PDB entry 8A6T | electron microscopy, 3.10 A resolution | chains D and E of the 6 polymer chains in the assembly

Chain D:
Protein: Electron bifurcating hydrogenase subunit HydA1
Organism: Thermoanaerobacter kivui
Notes: EC 1.12.1.3
Reference sequence: A0A097ATG3 (A0A097ATG3_THEKI); residue numbers follow UniProt; this construct covers 1-571
Sequence (571 residues; each row starts with the number of its first residue):
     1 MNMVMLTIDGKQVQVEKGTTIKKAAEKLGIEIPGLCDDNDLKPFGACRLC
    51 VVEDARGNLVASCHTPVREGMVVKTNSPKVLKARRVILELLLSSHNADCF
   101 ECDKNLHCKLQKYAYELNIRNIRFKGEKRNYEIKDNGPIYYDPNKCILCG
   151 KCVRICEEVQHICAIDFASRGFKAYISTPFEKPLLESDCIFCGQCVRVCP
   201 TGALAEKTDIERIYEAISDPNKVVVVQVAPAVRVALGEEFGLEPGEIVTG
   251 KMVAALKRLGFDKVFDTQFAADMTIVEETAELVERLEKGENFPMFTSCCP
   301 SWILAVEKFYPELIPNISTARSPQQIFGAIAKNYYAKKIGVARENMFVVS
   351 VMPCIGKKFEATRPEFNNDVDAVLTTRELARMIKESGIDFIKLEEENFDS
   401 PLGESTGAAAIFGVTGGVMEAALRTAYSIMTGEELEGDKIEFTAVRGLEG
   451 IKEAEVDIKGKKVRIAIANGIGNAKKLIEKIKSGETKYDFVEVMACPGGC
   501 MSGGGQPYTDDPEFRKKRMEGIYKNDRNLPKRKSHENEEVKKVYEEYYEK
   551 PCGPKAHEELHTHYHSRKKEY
Bound ions: 2Fe-2S cluster Fe: Cys36, Cys47, Cys50, Cys63; 4Fe-4S cluster Fe site 1: His95, Cys99, Cys102, Cys108; 4Fe-4S cluster Fe site 2: Cys146, Cys149, Cys152, Cys199; 4Fe-4S cluster Fe site 3: Cys156, Cys189, Cys192, Cys195; 4Fe-4S cluster Fe site 4: Cys299, Cys354, Cys496, Cys500
Residues lining bound ligands:
  - 2Fe-2S cluster (FES): Lys22, Gly34, Leu35, Cys36, Asp37, Gly45, Ala46, Cys47, Arg48, Cys50, Cys63
  - HC1 (2 iron/2 sulfur/5 carbonyl/2 water inorganic cluster): Ala229, Pro230, Ala231, Thr267, Cys298, Ser322, Pro323, Gln324, Met352, Pro353, Lys357, Phe412, Gly413, Val418, Met494, Cys500
  - 4Fe-4S cluster (SF4), molecule 1: His95, Asn96, Asp98, Cys99, Cys102, Lys104, Asn105, Cys108, Leu110, Gln111, Lys145, Thr201, Gly202
  - 4Fe-4S cluster (SF4), molecule 2: Ile139, Cys156, Ile162, Ala164, Ile165, Cys189, Ile190, Phe191, Cys192, Gly193, Gln194, Cys195
  - 4Fe-4S cluster (SF4), molecule 3: Tyr141, Cys146, Ile147, Leu148, Cys149, Gly150, Lys151, Cys152, Ile176, Cys199, Pro200, Thr201, Ala203, Leu204
  - 4Fe-4S cluster (SF4), molecule 4: Cys192, Cys298, Cys299, Pro300, Ser301, Cys354, Met494, Ala495, Cys496, Cys500, Gly503

Chain E:
Protein: Electron bifurcating hydrogenase subunit HydB
Organism: Thermoanaerobacter kivui
Notes: EC 1.12.1.3
Reference sequence: A0A097ATG4 (A0A097ATG4_THEKI); numbering as in UniProt (aligned over 1-630)
Sequence (630 residues; each row starts with the number of its first residue):
     1 MVKLKSIQELENLREKIKEAKKKEKIVIRICGGTGCRASGSLAVRDELVK
    51 VLKREGFANVDVNLSSDCLENTSEVHVKMTGCQGFCAQGPLMTIEPLGVF
   101 YVGVKPEDVEEIVEKSIKKNEIIERLLYHDPATGKTYVKRDENPFYAKQT
   151 RLVLKHCGTVDPASVYDYIAEGGYSAIAKALTMDRKQIIDEVIKSGLRGR
   201 GGAGFPTGEKWLGAYKNQSPKKYIICNGDEGDPGAFMDRSVMEGDPHKVI
   251 EGMMIGAYAIGSDEGYIYVRAEYPLAVQMLRKAIEECEKLGLLGDNILGT
   301 GFSFRLHVREGAGAFVCGESTALTYSIEGKRGMPRVRPPRTNECGLWEMP
   351 TVLNNVETFACIPEIILNGGEWFASIGTPTSTGTKIFALSGKVNRTGLVE
   401 VPMGLKLRELIFDIGGGIANNKKFKAVQLGGPSGGCVPESQLDLPIDFDS
   451 LSKAGAIMGSGGVVVVDEDTCMVDFAKFFTNFIVEESCGKCIPCREGNKK
   501 MLEILERITEGKGKEGDIELLEELGDVIISASLCGLGKTAPNPVLSTIKH
   551 FRDEYEAHIRDKKCPAGACQALAAYKIDPGKCIGCGKCVKVCPVGAISGE
   601 KKKPHVIDQSKCIKCGACAENCPKGAIYKG
Bound ions: 2Fe-2S cluster Fe: Cys31, Cys36, Cys82, Cys86; Zn2+: Cys471, His558, Cys564, Cys569; 4Fe-4S cluster Fe site 1: Cys488, Cys491, Cys494, Cys534; 4Fe-4S cluster Fe site 2: Cys582, Cys585, Cys622; 4Fe-4S cluster Fe site 3: Cys592, Cys612, Cys618
Residues lining bound ligands:
  - 2Fe-2S cluster (FES): Cys31, Gly33, Thr34, Gly35, Cys36, Cys82, Gln83, Gly84, Phe85, Cys86, Leu91
  - FMN (flavin mononucleotide): Gly199, Arg200, Gly201, Lys210, Asn227, Asp229, Glu230, Gly231, Phe315, Gly318, Glu319, Ser320, Leu353, Asn354, Asn355, Thr358, Gly535, Leu536
  - NADP (NAP; NADP nicotinamide-adenine-dinucleotide phosphate): Gly201, Gly202, Ala203, Phe205, Lys210, Asp232, Phe315, Glu319, Ser320, Thr321, Arg337, Arg340, Thr341, Asn342, Ser433, Ile457, Ser460, Gly535, Thr539
  - 4Fe-4S cluster (SF4), molecule 1: Val316, Pro334, Ser487, Cys488, Gly489, Lys490, Cys491, Cys494, Arg495, Ser532, Leu533, Cys534, Leu536, Gly537
  - 4Fe-4S cluster (SF4), molecule 2: Tyr575, Cys588, Cys592, Val594, Ala596, Ile597, Ile607, Cys612, Ile613, Lys614, Cys615, Gly616, Ala617, Cys618
  - 4Fe-4S cluster (SF4), molecule 3: Ile577, Asp578, Lys581, Cys582, Ile583, Gly584, Cys585, Gly586, Cys588, His605, Cys622, Lys624, Gly625, Ala626, Ile627

Interface between chain D and chain E:
Pairs across the interface - 46 pairs, chain D then chain E:
  Phe44(D) - Val336(E)
  Phe44(D) - Lys490(E)
  Gly45(D) - Leu533(E)
  Ala46(D) - Lys490(E)
  Ala46(D) - Cys491(E)
  Ala46(D) - Ile492(E)  hydrogen bond (backbone-backbone)
  Cys47(D) - Ile492(E)
  Arg48(D) - Cys491(E)
  Arg48(D) - Pro493(E)
  Arg48(D) - Ala531(E)
  Arg48(D) - Ser532(E)
  Arg48(D) - Leu533(E)
  Leu59(D) - Ser530(E)
  His64(D) - Val336(E)
  His64(D) - Arg337(E)
  Pro66(D) - Pro338(E)
  Val86(D) - Glu523(E)
  Val86(D) - Val527(E)  hydrophobic
  Ile87(D) - Ile492(E)  hydrophobic
  Leu90(D) - Glu496(E)
  Leu90(D) - Lys500(E)
  Leu91(D) - Ile492(E)  hydrophobic
  Ser94(D) - Glu496(E)  hydrogen bond
  Arg123(D) - Leu520(E)
  Arg123(D) - Glu523(E)  salt bridge
  Phe124(D) - Leu520(E)  hydrophobic
  Phe124(D) - Leu524(E)  hydrophobic
  Lys125(D) - Arg507(E)
  Gly126(D) - Glu503(E)
  Glu127(D) - Lys499(E)
  Glu127(D) - Lys500(E)
  Glu127(D) - Glu503(E)
  Ile147(D) - Arg495(E)
  Leu148(D) - Arg495(E)
  Phe167(D) - Arg331(E)
  Ala168(D) - Arg331(E)
  Ser169(D) - Arg331(E)  hydrogen bond (backbone-side chain)
  Arg170(D) - Ala314(E)
  Arg170(D) - Glu486(E)
  Arg170(D) - Ser487(E)  hydrogen bond (side chain-backbone)
  Arg170(D) - Cys488(E)
  Gly171(D) - Cys488(E)  hydrogen bond (backbone-backbone)
  Gly171(D) - Gly489(E)
  Gly171(D) - Arg495(E)
  Phe172(D) - Lys499(E)
  Lys173(D) - Lys499(E)
Also at the interface, not in a pair above, chain D (30 interface residues in all): Lys79, Ser93, Asp166
Also at the interface, not in a pair above, chain E (30 interface residues in all): Val316, Met333, Gly497

Summary:
The chain D/chain E interface involves 30 residues from each chain; the contacts include 5 hydrogen bonds and
1 salt bridge. Polar contacts include Arg123(D)-Glu523(E), Ser94(D)-Glu496(E) and Ser169(D)-Arg331(E). Ligands
of chain D: 4 copies of 4Fe-4S cluster, compound HC1 and 2Fe-2S cluster.
Chain D is Electron bifurcating hydrogenase subunit HydA1 and chain E is Electron bifurcating hydrogenase
subunit HydB, both from Thermoanaerobacter kivui; the structure, Cryo-EM structure of the electron bifurcating
Fe-Fe hydrogenase HydABC complex from Thermoanaerobacter kivui in the reduced ..., was determined by electron
microscopy (same publication as 7Q4V, 8A5E, 7Q4W and 8BEW).
